PDB entry 8R6Y | electron microscopy, 3.40 A resolution | chains A and P of the 5 polymer chains in the assembly

Chain A:
Name: RNA-directed RNA polymerase L
From: SFTS virus AH12
Reference sequence: U3GU88 (U3GU88_SFTS); residues 1-2084 here = UniProt positions 1-2084
Chain sequence (2084 residues; numbered 1 to 2084; the number before each row is that of its first residue):
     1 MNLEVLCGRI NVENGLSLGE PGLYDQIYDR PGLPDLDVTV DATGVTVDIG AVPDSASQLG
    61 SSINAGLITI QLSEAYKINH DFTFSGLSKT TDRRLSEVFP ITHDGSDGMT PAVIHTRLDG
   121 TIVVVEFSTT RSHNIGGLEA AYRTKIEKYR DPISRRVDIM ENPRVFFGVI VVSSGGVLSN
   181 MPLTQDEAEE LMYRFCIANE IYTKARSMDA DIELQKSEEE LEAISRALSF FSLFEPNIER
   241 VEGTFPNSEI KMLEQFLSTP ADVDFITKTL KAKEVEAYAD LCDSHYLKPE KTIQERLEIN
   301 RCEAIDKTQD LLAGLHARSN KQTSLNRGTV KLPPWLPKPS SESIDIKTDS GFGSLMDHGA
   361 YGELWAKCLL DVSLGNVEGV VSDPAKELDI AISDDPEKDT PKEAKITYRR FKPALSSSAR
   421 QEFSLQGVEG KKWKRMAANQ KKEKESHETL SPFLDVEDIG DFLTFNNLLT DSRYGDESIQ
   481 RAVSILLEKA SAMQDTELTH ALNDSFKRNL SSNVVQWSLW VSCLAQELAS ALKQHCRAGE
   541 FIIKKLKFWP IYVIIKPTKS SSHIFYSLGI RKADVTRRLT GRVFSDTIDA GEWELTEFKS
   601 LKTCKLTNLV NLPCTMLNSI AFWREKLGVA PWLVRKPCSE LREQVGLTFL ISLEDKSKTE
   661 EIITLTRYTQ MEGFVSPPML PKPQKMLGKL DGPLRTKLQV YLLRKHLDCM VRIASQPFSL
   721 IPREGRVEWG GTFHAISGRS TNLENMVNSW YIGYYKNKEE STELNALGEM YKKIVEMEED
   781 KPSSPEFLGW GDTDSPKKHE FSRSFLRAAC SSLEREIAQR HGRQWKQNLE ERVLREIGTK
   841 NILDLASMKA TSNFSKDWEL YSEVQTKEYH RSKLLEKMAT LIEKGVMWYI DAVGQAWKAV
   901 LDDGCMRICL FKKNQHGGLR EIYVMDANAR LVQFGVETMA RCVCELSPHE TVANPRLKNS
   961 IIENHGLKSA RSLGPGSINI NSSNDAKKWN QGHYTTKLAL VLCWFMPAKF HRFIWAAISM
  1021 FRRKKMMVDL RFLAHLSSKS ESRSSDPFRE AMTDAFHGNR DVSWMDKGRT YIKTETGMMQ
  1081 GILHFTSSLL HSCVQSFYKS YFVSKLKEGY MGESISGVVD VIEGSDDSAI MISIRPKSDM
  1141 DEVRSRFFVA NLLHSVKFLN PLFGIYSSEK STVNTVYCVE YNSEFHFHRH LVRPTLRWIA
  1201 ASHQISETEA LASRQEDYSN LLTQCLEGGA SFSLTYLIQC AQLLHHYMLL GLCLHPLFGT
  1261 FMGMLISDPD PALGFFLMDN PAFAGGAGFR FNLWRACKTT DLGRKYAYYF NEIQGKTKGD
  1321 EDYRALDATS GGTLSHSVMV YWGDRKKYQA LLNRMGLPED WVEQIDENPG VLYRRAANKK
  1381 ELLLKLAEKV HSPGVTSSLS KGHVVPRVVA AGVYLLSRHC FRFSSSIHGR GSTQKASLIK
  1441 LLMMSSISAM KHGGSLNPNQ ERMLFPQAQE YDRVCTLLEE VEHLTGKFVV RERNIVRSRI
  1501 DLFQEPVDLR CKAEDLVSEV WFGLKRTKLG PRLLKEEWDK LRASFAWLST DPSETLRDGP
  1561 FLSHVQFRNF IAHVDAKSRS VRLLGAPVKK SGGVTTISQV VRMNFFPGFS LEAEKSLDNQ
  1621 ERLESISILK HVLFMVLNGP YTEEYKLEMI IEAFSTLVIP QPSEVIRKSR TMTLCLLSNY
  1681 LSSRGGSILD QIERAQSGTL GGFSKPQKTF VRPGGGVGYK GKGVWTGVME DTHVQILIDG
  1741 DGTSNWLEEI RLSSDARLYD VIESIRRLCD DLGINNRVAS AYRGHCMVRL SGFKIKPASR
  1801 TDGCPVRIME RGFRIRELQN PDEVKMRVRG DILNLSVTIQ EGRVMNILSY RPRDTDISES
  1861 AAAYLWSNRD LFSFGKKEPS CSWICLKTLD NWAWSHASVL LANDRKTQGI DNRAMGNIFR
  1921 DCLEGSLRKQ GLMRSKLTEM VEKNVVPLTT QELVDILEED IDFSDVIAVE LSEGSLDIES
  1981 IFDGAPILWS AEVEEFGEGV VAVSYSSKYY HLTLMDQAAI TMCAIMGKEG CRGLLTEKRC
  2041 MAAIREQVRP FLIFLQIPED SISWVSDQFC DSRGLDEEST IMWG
Disordered / not traced: 207-217, 394-405, 1425-1432, 1589-1594, 1810-1819, 1938-1949, 1958-1972, 2066-2084
Differences from the reference sequence: engineered mutation Ala112 (Asp in U3GU88)
Metal / ion sites: Mg2+: Asp985, Ala986, Asp1126 (together with 2KH)
Ligand contacts: 2KH (5'-O-[(S)-hydroxy{[(S)-hydroxy(phosphonooxy)phosphoryl]amino}phosphoryl]uridine): Lys913, Arg920, Asp985, Ala986, Lys987, Lys988, Trp989, Asn990, Gln1080, Gly1081, Ser1125, Asp1126, Ser1168, Lys1170
Reported in the primary citation:
  - binding site for the 18-nt RNA strand: Phe1703, Tyr1719
  - Mg2+ coordination: Ala986, Asp1126
  - conformationally variable residues (loop rearrangement): Thr1838 to Val1844

Chain P:
Molecule: 20-nt RNA strand
Sequence (20 nucleotides; row label = number of the first residue in the row):
     1 ACACAGAGAC GCCCAGAUGA
Disordered / not traced: 17-20

Interface between chain A and chain P:
Pairs across the interface - 60 pairs, chain A then chain P:
  Leu315(A) - A5(P)  base contact
  Arg318(A) - A5(P)  hydrogen bond to the base
  Lys331(A) - A1(P)  phosphate contact
  Gln426(A) - A1(P)  base contact
  Gly427(A) - C10(P)  hydrogen bond to the sugar
  Val428(A) - C10(P)  sugar contact
  Glu429(A) - G11(P)  phosphate contact
  Gly430(A) - C10(P)  base contact
  Gly430(A) - G11(P)  phosphate contact
  Lys431(A) - C10(P)  salt bridge to the phosphate
  Lys431(A) - G11(P)  hydrogen bond to the phosphate
  Lys431(A) - C12(P)  salt bridge to the phosphate
  Lys434(A) - C10(P)  base contact
  Lys442(A) - A1(P)  base contact
  Glu443(A) - G6(P)  hydrogen bond to the base
  Lys444(A) - G6(P)  base contact
  Ser446(A) - A3(P)  hydrogen bond to the base
  Ser446(A) - C4(P)  base contact
  His447(A) - A3(P)  hydrogen bond to the base
  His447(A) - C4(P)  base contact
  His447(A) - G6(P)  sugar contact
  Thr449(A) - A5(P)  base contact
  Lys559(A) - C10(P)  salt bridge to the phosphate
  Lys559(A) - G11(P)  hydrogen bond to the sugar
  His563(A) - A1(P)  base contact
  His563(A) - C2(P)  base contact
  His563(A) - A9(P)  base contact
  Lys599(A) - A1(P)  sugar contact
  Ser600(A) - A1(P)  hydrogen bond to the sugar
  Lys602(A) - C2(P)  hydrogen bond to the sugar
  Lys605(A) - C2(P)  phosphate contact
  Lys605(A) - A3(P)  phosphate contact
  Lys656(A) - C2(P)  salt bridge to the phosphate
  Lys656(A) - A3(P)  salt bridge to the phosphate
  Pro693(A) - A5(P)  phosphate contact
  Arg695(A) - C4(P)  hydrogen bond to the base
  Arg695(A) - A5(P)  salt bridge to the phosphate
  Glu763(A) - A3(P)  sugar contact
  Glu763(A) - G8(P)  hydrogen bond to the sugar
  Leu764(A) - G8(P)  sugar contact
  Asn765(A) - A3(P)  hydrogen bond to the sugar
  Asn765(A) - A7(P)  phosphate contact
  Asn765(A) - G8(P)  hydrogen bond to the base
  Phe1032(A) - A7(P)  base contact
  His1035(A) - G8(P)  hydrogen bond to the phosphate
  His1035(A) - A9(P)  salt bridge to the phosphate
  Leu1036(A) - A7(P)  base contact
  Lys1039(A) - G8(P)  salt bridge to the phosphate
  Arg1043(A) - G6(P)  base contact
  Ser1044(A) - G6(P)  phosphate contact
  Ser1045(A) - A5(P)  sugar contact
  Ser1045(A) - G6(P)  hydrogen bond to the phosphate
  Asp1046(A) - A5(P)  hydrogen bond to the sugar
  Phe1048(A) - A7(P)  base contact
  Arg1049(A) - C4(P)  hydrogen bond to the sugar
  Arg1049(A) - A5(P)  sugar contact
  Arg1049(A) - G6(P)  salt bridge to the phosphate
  Arg1049(A) - A7(P)  salt bridge to the phosphate
  Met1052(A) - A7(P)  base contact
  Thr1053(A) - A7(P)  base contact
Other interface residues (no listed pair), chain A (49 interface residues in all): Leu425, Lys432, Cys536, Ser562, Phe565, Phe598, Gly692, Ala766, Gly768

Overview:
49 residues of chain A and 12 residues of chain P are in contact; the contacts include 17 hydrogen bonds and
10 salt bridges. Polar pairs include Arg318(A)-A5(P), Glu443(A)-G6(P) and Ser446(A)-A3(P). Chain A binds
compound 2KH. The paper reports a binding site for the 18-nt RNA strand at Phe1703(A) and Tyr1719(A); Mg2+
coordination by Ala986(A) and Asp1126(A).
Here chain A is RNA-directed RNA polymerase L (SFTS virus AH12) and chain P is a 20-nt RNA strand. Entry 8R6Y
(Structure of the SFTSV L protein stalled in a transcription-specific early elongation state with bound capped
...) was determined by electron microscopy, deposited together with 8R6U and 8R6W.
